Entry 4BI9 (X-ray diffraction, 2.45 A resolution); this record covers chains A and B.

# Chain A (and B)
Protein: 3-ketoacyl-CoA thiolase, putative
From: Trypanosoma brucei brucei
Notes: EC 2.3.1.16; chain B of this document is another copy of the same molecule, construct and numbering; everything in this record applies to it too
UniProtKB: Q57XD5 (Q57XD5_TRYB2); residues 1-438 here = UniProt positions 1-438
Sequence (454 residues; numbered -15 to 438; the number before each row is that of its first residue; numbers below 1 keep their minus sign (His-15 is residue -15)):
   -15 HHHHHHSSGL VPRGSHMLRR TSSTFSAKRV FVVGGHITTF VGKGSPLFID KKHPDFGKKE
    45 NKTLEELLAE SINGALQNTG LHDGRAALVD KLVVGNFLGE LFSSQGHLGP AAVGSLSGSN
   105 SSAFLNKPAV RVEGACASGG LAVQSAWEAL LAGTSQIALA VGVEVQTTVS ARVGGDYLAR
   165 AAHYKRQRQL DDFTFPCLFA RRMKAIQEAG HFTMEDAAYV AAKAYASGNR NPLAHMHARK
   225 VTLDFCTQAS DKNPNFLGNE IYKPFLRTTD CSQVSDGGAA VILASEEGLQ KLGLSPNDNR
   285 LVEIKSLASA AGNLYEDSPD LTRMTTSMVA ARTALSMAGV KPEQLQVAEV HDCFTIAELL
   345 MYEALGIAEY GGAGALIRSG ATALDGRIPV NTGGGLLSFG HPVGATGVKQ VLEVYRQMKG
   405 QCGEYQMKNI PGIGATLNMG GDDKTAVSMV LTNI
Not modelled in the structure: -15 to 11, 36-41, 102-104 (chain B: -15 to 11, 34-42, 102-103)
Sequence notes: expression tag (-15 to 0)

# Chain A / chain B interface
Contacting residue pairs (112; chain A residue first):
  Glu49(A) - Lys169(B)
  Lys75(A) - Glu132(B)  salt bridge
  Phe81(A) - Glu84(B)
  Leu82(A) - Glu84(B)
  Glu84(A) - Phe81(B)
  Glu84(A) - Leu82(B)
  Glu84(A) - Glu84(B)
  Glu84(A) - Leu85(B)
  Glu84(A) - Arg115(B)  salt bridge
  Glu84(A) - Arg164(B)
  Leu85(A) - Glu84(B)
  Ser87(A) - Lys169(B)  hydrogen bond (backbone-side chain)
  Ser88(A) - Arg164(B)  hydrogen bond (backbone-side chain)
  Gln89(A) - Arg164(B)
  Gln89(A) - Ala166(B)  hydrogen bond (side chain-backbone)
  Gln89(A) - Tyr168(B)
  Gly90(A) - Glu117(B)
  Gly90(A) - Arg164(B)
  His91(A) - Glu117(B)  hydrogen bond (backbone-side chain)
  His91(A) - Ala119(B)
  His91(A) - Arg164(B)
  His91(A) - Ala165(B)  hydrogen bond (side chain-backbone)
  His91(A) - Leu298(B)
  His91(A) - Gly425(B)
  His91(A) - Lys428(B)
  His91(A) - Thr429(B)  hydrogen bond
  Pro94(A) - Gly296(B)
  Pro94(A) - Asn297(B)
  Pro94(A) - Leu298(B)  hydrogen bond (backbone-backbone)
  Pro94(A) - Tyr299(B)
  Ala95(A) - Leu298(B)
  Ala95(A) - Tyr299(B)  hydrogen bond (backbone-side chain)
  Val97(A) - Gly296(B)
  Val97(A) - Asn297(B)
  Gly98(A) - Asn297(B)  hydrogen bond (backbone-side chain)
  Gly98(A) - Tyr299(B)
  Ser99(A) - Tyr299(B)  hydrogen bond
  Ser106(A) - Asn297(B)
  Leu109(A) - Ala295(B)
  Leu109(A) - Asn297(B)
  Asn110(A) - Ala294(B)
  Asn110(A) - Ala295(B)  hydrogen bond (backbone-backbone)
  Asn110(A) - Gly296(B)
  Asn110(A) - Thr309(B)
  Asn110(A) - Thr310(B)  hydrogen bond
  Lys111(A) - Ala294(B)
  Lys111(A) - Ala295(B)  hydrogen bond (backbone-backbone)
  Pro112(A) - Ser293(B)
  Pro112(A) - Ala294(B)
  Pro112(A) - Ala295(B)
  Ala113(A) - Ala295(B)  hydrophobic
  Ala113(A) - Thr429(B)
  Val114(A) - Glu117(B)
  Val114(A) - Leu125(B)  hydrophobic
  Arg115(A) - Glu84(B)  salt bridge
  Arg115(A) - Val116(B)
  Arg115(A) - Glu117(B)  salt bridge
  Val116(A) - Arg115(B)
  Glu117(A) - Gly90(B)
  Glu117(A) - His91(B)  hydrogen bond (side chain-backbone)
  Glu117(A) - Val114(B)
  Glu117(A) - Arg115(B)  salt bridge
  Ala119(A) - His91(B)
  Leu125(A) - Val114(B)  hydrophobic
  Ser129(A) - Glu132(B)
  Glu132(A) - Lys75(B)  salt bridge
  Glu132(A) - Ser129(B)
  Glu132(A) - Glu132(B)
  Glu132(A) - Ala133(B)
  Ala133(A) - Glu132(B)
  Arg164(A) - Glu84(B)
  Arg164(A) - Ser88(B)  hydrogen bond (side chain-backbone)
  Arg164(A) - Gln89(B)
  Arg164(A) - Gly90(B)
  Arg164(A) - His91(B)
  Ala165(A) - His91(B)  hydrogen bond (backbone-side chain)
  Ala166(A) - Gln89(B)  hydrogen bond (backbone-side chain)
  Tyr168(A) - Gln89(B)
  Lys169(A) - Glu49(B)
  Lys169(A) - Ser87(B)  hydrogen bond (side chain-backbone)
  Ser293(A) - Pro112(B)
  Ala294(A) - Asn110(B)
  Ala294(A) - Lys111(B)
  Ala294(A) - Pro112(B)
  Ala295(A) - Val97(B)
  Ala295(A) - Leu109(B)
  Ala295(A) - Asn110(B)  hydrogen bond (backbone-backbone)
  Ala295(A) - Lys111(B)  hydrogen bond (backbone-backbone)
  Ala295(A) - Pro112(B)
  Ala295(A) - Ala113(B)  hydrophobic
  Gly296(A) - Pro94(B)
  Gly296(A) - Val97(B)
  Gly296(A) - Asn110(B)
  Asn297(A) - Pro94(B)
  Asn297(A) - Val97(B)
  Asn297(A) - Gly98(B)  hydrogen bond (side chain-backbone)
  Asn297(A) - Ser106(B)  hydrogen bond
  Asn297(A) - Leu109(B)
  Leu298(A) - His91(B)
  Leu298(A) - Pro94(B)  hydrogen bond (backbone-backbone)
  Leu298(A) - Ala95(B)
  Tyr299(A) - Pro94(B)
  Tyr299(A) - Ala95(B)  hydrogen bond (side chain-backbone)
  Tyr299(A) - Gly98(B)
  Tyr299(A) - Ser99(B)  hydrogen bond
  Thr309(A) - Asn110(B)
  Thr310(A) - Asn110(B)  hydrogen bond
  Gly424(A) - His91(B)
  Gly425(A) - His91(B)
  Lys428(A) - His91(B)
  Thr429(A) - His91(B)  hydrogen bond
  Thr429(A) - Ala113(B)
Interface residues without a listed pair, chain A (57 interface residues in all): Leu52, Leu92, Ala96, Phe108, Gly118, Trp131, Thr138, Val313
Interface residues without a listed pair, chain B (57 interface residues in all): Leu52, Leu92, Ala96, Phe108, Gly118, Trp131, Thr138, Val313, Gly424

# In short
Chain A and chain B each contribute 57 residues to their interface; the contacts include 27 hydrogen bonds and
6 salt bridges. Among the polar pairs are Lys75(A)-Glu132(B), Glu84(A)-Arg115(B) and Arg115(A)-Glu117(B).
Chain A and chain B are both 3-ketoacyl-CoA thiolase, putative (Trypanosoma brucei brucei); the structure,
Crystal structure of wild-type SCP2 thiolase from Trypanosoma brucei, was determined by X-ray diffraction
(same publication as 3ZBG, 3ZBK, 3ZBL and 4BIA).
